3RN0 - chains D and F of the 6 polymer chains in the assembly; structure by X-ray diffraction, 1.91 A resolution.

[Chain D (and F)]
Molecule: Methylamine dehydrogenase heavy chain
Source organism: Paracoccus denitrificans
Notes: EC 1.4.99.3; chain F of this document is another copy of the same molecule, construct and numbering; everything in this record applies to it too
Reference sequence: A1BB97 (A1BB97_PARDP); residues 1-386 here correspond to UniProt positions 32-417 (UniProt number = residue number + 31)
Chain sequence (386 residues; row label = number of the first residue in the row):
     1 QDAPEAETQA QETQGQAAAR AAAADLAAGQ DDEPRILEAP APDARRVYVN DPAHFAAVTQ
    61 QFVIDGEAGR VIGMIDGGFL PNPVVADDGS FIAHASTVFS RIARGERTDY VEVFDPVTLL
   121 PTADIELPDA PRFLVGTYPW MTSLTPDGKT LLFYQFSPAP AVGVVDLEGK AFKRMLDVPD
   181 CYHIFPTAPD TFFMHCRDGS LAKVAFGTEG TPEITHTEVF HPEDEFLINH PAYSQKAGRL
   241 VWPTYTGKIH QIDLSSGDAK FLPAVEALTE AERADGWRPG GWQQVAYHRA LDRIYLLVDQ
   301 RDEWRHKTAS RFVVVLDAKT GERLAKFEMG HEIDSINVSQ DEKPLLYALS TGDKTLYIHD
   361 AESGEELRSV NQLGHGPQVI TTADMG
Not modelled in the structure: 1-10
Disulfides: Cys-181/Cys-196

[Interface between chain D and chain F]
Residue-residue contacts (26; chain D residue first):
  Val-58(D) / Val-58(F)  hydrophobic
  Val-58(D) / Ile-102(F)  hydrophobic
  Asp-76(D) / Ala-103(F)
  Gly-77(D) / Ile-102(F)
  Gly-78(D) / Ile-102(F)
  Val-98(D) / Ser-100(F)
  Val-98(D) / Arg-101(F)
  Val-98(D) / Ile-102(F)  hydrophobic
  Ser-100(D) / Val-98(F)
  Arg-101(D) / Val-98(F)
  Arg-101(D) / Tyr-110(F)
  Arg-101(D) / Asp-124(F)  salt bridge
  Ile-102(D) / Val-58(F)  hydrophobic
  Ile-102(D) / Gly-77(F)
  Ile-102(D) / Gly-78(F)
  Ile-102(D) / Val-98(F)  hydrophobic
  Ile-102(D) / Tyr-110(F)
  Ala-103(D) / Asp-76(F)
  Arg-104(D) / Glu-112(F)  salt bridge
  Arg-104(D) / Pro-121(F)
  Tyr-110(D) / Arg-101(F)
  Tyr-110(D) / Ile-102(F)
  Glu-112(D) / Arg-104(F)  salt bridge
  Pro-121(D) / Arg-104(F)
  Asp-124(D) / Arg-101(F)  salt bridge
  His-375(D) / His-375(F)
Other interface residues (no listed pair), chain D (17 interface residues in all): Thr-108, Phe-114
Other interface residues (no listed pair), chain F (17 interface residues in all): Thr-108, Phe-114

[Summary]
The chain D/chain F interface involves 17 residues from each chain, with 4 salt bridges. Among the polar pairs
are Arg-101(D)/Asp-124(F) and Arg-104(D)/Glu-112(F).
Chain D and chain F are both Methylamine dehydrogenase heavy chain (Paracoccus denitrificans); the structure,
Crystal Structure of the W199K-MauG/pre-Methylamine Dehydrogenase Complex, was determined by X-ray diffraction
together with 3RLM and 3RMZ from the same study.
